PDB entry 4Y7W | X-ray diffraction, 2.50 A resolution | chains O and P of the 34 polymer chains in the assembly

Chain O:
Protein: Proteasome subunit alpha type-2
Organism: Saccharomyces cerevisiae
Notes: EC 3.4.25.1
UniProtKB: P23639 (PSA2_YEAST); residue numbers follow UniProt; this construct covers 1-250
Chain sequence (250 residues; row label = number of the first residue in the row):
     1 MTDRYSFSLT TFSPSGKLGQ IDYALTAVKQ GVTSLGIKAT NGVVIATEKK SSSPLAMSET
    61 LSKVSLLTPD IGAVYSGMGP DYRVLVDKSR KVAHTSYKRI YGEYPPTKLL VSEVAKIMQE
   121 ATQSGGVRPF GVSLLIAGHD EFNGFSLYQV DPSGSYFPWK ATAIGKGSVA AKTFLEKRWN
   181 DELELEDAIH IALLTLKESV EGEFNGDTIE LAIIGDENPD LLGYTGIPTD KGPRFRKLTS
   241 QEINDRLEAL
Curated features (UniProtKB/Swiss-Prot):
  - cross-link: Lys108 (Glycyl lysine isopeptide (Lys-Gly) (interchain with G-Cter in ubiquitin))

Chain P:
Protein: Proteasome subunit alpha type-3
Organism: Saccharomyces cerevisiae
Notes: EC 3.4.25.1
UniProtKB: P23638 (PSA3_YEAST); residues 0-257 here correspond to UniProt positions 1-258 (UniProt number = residue number + 1)
Chain sequence (258 residues; row label = number of the first residue in the row; numbering starts at 0):
     0 MGSRRYDSRT TIFSPEGRLY QVEYALESIS HAGTAIGIMA SDGIVLAAER KVTSTLLEQD
    60 TSTEKLYKLN DKIAVAVAGL TADAEILINT ARIHAQNYLK TYNEDIPVEI LVRRLSDIKQ
   120 GYTQHGGLRP FGVSFIYAGY DDRYGYQLYT SNPSGNYTGW KAISVGANTS AAQTLLQMDY
   180 KDDMKVDDAI ELALKTLSKT TDSSALTYDR LEFATIRKGA NDGEVYQKIF KPQEIKDILV
   240 KTGITKKDED EEADEDMK
Unresolved in the structure: 0, 245-257
Curated features (UniProtKB/Swiss-Prot):
  - cross-link (Glycyl lysine isopeptide (Lys-Gly)): Lys99 (interchain with G-Cter in ubiquitin), Lys198 (interchain with G-Cter in ubiquitin), Lys230 (interchain with G-Cter in ubiquitin)

Chain O / chain P interface:
Pairs across the interface (62):
  Arg4(O) with Ser2(P), hydrogen bond (backbone-side chain)
  Tyr5(O) with Ser2(P); Tyr5(P)
  Ser6(O) with Gly125(P); Leu127(P)
  Phe7(O) with Ser2(P); Tyr5(P); Asp6(P); Gly126(P)
  Ser8(O) with Gly126(P), hydrogen bond (backbone-backbone); Leu127(P); Arg128(P), hydrogen bond (side chain-backbone)
  Thr10(O) with Arg128(P)
  Thr11(O) with Ser7(P); Thr9(P); Gln20(P)
  Phe12(O) with Gln20(P), hydrogen bond (backbone-side chain); Tyr23(P); Ala24(P), hydrophobic; Arg128(P); Pro129(P); Gly131(P)
  Ser13(O) with Tyr23(P)
  Pro14(O) with Tyr23(P), hydrophobic; Glu26(P)
  Ser15(O) with Glu26(P)
  Gly16(O) with Tyr23(P); Ser27(P), hydrogen bond (backbone-side chain)
  Leu18(O) with Leu79(P), hydrophobic; Arg128(P)
  Lys38(O) with Glu57(P), salt bridge
  Ser112(O) with Glu84(P)
  Lys116(O) with Ile85(P)
  Gln119(O) with Ala81(P); Asp82(P), hydrogen bond; Ile85(P); Arg128(P)
  Thr122(O) with Arg128(P), hydrogen bond (backbone-side chain)
  Gln123(O) with Tyr121(P); Leu127(P); Arg128(P), hydrogen bond (side chain-backbone); Phe130(P)
  Gly125(O) with Leu127(P)
  Ser153(O) with Ala81(P)
  Gly154(O) with Ala81(P)
  Ser155(O) with Ala81(P)
  Tyr156(O) with Glu84(P), hydrogen bond
  Pro158(O) with Leu56(P); Glu57(P), hydrogen bond (backbone-backbone); Thr60(P); Ser61(P)
  Trp159(O) with Ser53(P); Leu55(P); Leu56(P)
  Lys160(O) with Thr54(P); Leu55(P), hydrogen bond (backbone-backbone); Leu56(P); Glu57(P)
  Ala161(O) with Leu55(P)
  Leu175(O) with Leu55(P), hydrophobic
  Glu176(O) with Thr54(P); Leu55(P)
Interface residues without a listed pair, chain O (34 interface residues in all): Ser124, Tyr148, Phe157, Trp179
Interface residues without a listed pair, chain P (32 interface residues in all): His30, Thr80

Overview:
34 residues of chain O and 32 residues of chain P are in contact, with 11 hydrogen bonds and 1 salt bridge.
Polar pairs include Lys38(O)-Glu57(P), Arg4(O)-Ser2(P) and Ser8(O)-Arg128(P).
Chain O is Proteasome subunit alpha type-2 and chain P is Proteasome subunit alpha type-3, both from
Saccharomyces cerevisiae; the structure, Yeast 20S proteasome in complex with Ac-LAE-ep, was determined by
X-ray diffraction together with 4Y69, 4Y6A, 4Y6V, 4Y6Z, 4Y70, 4Y74 and 34 further entries from the same study.
